PDB entry 4YOY | X-ray diffraction, 1.95 A resolution | chains A and B of the 6 polymer chains in the assembly

== Chain A ==
Protein: 3-5 exonuclease PhoExo I
Source organism: Pyrococcus horikoshii
UniProt: A0A060P168 (A0A060P168_PYRHR); residue numbers follow UniProt; this construct covers 1-229
Sequence (233 residues; row label = number of the first residue in the row):
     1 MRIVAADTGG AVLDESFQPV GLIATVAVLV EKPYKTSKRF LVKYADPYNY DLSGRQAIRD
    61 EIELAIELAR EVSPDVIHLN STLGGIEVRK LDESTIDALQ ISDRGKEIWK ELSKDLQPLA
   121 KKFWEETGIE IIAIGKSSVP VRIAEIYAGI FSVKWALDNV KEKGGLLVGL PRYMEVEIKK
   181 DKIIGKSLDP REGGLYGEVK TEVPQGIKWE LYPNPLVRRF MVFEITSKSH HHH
Disordered / not traced: 161-163, 230-233
Sequence notes: engineered mutation Asn80 (Asp in A0A060P168); expression tag (230-233)
From the paper describing this entry:
  - binding site for the 7-nt DNA strand (chain B): Asp7, Thr8, Gly10, Ala11, Pro19, Leu22, Glu61, Asn80, Thr82, Ser102, Lys136, Glu145, Leu170, Arg172, Asn214, Met221
  - catalytic residues: Asp7, Glu61, Glu145
  - mutagenesis - D7N, A11F, E61Q, D80N, E145Q: abolished catalytic activity
  - mutagenesis - K136A, R172A: decreased catalytic activity
  - mutagenesis - N214L: decreased binding to DNA
  - mutagenesis - N214L: decreased binding to RNA
  - mutagenesis - N214L: decreased catalytic activity on RNA
  - mutagenesis - N214L: decreased catalytic activity on poly-dT

== Chain B ==
Molecule: 7-nt DNA strand
Sequence (7 nucleotides; numbered 4 to 10; the number before each row is that of its first residue):
     4 TTTTTTT
Disordered / not traced: 8-10

== How chain A and chain B interact ==
Pairs across the interface (26):
  Asp7(A) with DT6(B), phosphate contact
  Thr8(A) with DT6(B), phosphate contact
  Gly9(A) with DT7(B), phosphate contact
  Gly10(A) with DT7(B), hydrogen bond to the phosphate
  Ala11(A) with DT7(B), sugar contact
  Leu22(A) with DT6(B), sugar contact
  Arg55(A) with DT4(B), hydrogen bond to the base; DT5(B), hydrogen bond to the base
  Asn80(A) with DT5(B), sugar contact; DT6(B), hydrogen bond to the phosphate
  Ser81(A) with DT4(B), sugar contact; DT5(B), phosphate contact
  Thr82(A) with DT4(B), hydrogen bond to the phosphate; DT5(B), hydrogen bond to the phosphate
  Ile101(A) with DT4(B), phosphate contact
  Ser102(A) with DT4(B), phosphate contact
  Arg104(A) with DT4(B), base contact
  Gly105(A) with DT4(B), sugar contact
  Glu145(A) with DT6(B), phosphate contact
  Gly169(A) with DT7(B), phosphate contact
  Leu170(A) with DT7(B), hydrogen bond to the phosphate
  Pro171(A) with DT7(B), phosphate contact
  Arg172(A) with DT6(B), salt bridge to the phosphate
  Asn214(A) with DT7(B), sugar contact
  Val217(A) with DT7(B), base contact
  Phe220(A) with DT7(B), base contact
Other interface residues (no listed pair), chain A (28 interface residues in all): Pro19, Leu83, Ile108, Trp109, Lys136, Met221

== In short ==
28 residues of chain A and 4 residues of chain B are in contact, with 7 hydrogen bonds and 1 salt bridge.
Polar pairs include Arg55(A)-DT4(B), Arg55(A)-DT5(B) and Gly10(A)-DT7(B). From the paper: catalytic residues
Asp7(A), Glu61(A) and Glu145(A); D7N, A11F and E61Q of chain A, among others, abolish catalytic activity; 8
substitutions were tested in all.
Chain A is 3-5 exonuclease PhoExo I (Pyrococcus horikoshii) and chain B is a 7-nt DNA strand; the structure,
Crystal structure of a trimeric exonuclease PhoExo I from Pyrococcus horikoshii OT3 in complex with poly-dT
..., was determined by X-ray diffraction (same publication as 4YOV, 4YOW and 4YOX).
